6V35 - chains A and E of the 8 polymer chains in the assembly; structure by electron microscopy, 3.50 A resolution.

Chain A:
Molecule: Calcium-activated potassium channel subunit alpha-1
Source organism: Homo sapiens
UniProtKB: Q12791 (KCMA1_HUMAN), isoform Q12791-5; residues 1-1056 here correspond to UniProt positions 66-1121 (UniProt number = residue number + 65)
Amino-acid sequence (1065 residues; numbered 1 to 1065; the number before each row is that of its first residue):
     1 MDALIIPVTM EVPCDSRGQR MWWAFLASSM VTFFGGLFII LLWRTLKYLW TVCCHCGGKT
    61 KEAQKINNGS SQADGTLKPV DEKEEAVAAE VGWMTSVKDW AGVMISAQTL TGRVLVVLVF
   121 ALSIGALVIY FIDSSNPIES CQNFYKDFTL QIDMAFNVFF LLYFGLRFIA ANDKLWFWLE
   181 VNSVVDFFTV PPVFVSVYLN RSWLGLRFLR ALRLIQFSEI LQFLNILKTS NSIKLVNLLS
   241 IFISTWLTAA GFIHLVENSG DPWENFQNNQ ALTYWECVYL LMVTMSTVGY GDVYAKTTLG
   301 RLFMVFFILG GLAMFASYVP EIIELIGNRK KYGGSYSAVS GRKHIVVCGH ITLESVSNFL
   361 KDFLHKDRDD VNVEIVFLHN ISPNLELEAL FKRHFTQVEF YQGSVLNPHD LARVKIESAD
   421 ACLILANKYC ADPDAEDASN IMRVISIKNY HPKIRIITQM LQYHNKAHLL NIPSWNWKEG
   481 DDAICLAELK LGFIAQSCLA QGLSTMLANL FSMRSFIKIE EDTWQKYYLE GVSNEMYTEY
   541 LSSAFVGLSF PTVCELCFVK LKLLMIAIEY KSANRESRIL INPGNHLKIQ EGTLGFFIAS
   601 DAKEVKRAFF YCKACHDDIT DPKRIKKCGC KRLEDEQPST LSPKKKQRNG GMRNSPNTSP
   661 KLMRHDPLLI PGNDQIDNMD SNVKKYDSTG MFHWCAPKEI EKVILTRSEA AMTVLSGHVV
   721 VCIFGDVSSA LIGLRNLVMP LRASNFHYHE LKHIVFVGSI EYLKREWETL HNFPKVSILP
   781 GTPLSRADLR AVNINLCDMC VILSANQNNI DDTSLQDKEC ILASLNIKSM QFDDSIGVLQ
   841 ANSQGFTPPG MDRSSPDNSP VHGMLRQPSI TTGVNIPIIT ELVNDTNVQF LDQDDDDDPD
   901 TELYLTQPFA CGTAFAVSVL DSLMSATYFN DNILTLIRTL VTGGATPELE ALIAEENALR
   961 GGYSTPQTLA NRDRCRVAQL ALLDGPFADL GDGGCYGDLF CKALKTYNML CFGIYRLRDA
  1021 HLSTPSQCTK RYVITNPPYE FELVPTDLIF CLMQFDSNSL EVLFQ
Not modelled in the structure: 1-18, 54-92, 632-680, 835-870, 1057-1065
Differences from the reference sequence: expression tag (1057-1065)
Residues lining bound ligands:
  - phosphatidylglycerol (PGW; (1R)-2-{[(S)-{[(2S)-2,3-dihydroxypropyl]oxy}(hydroxy)phosphoryl]oxy}-1-[(hexadecanoyloxy)methyl]ethyl (9Z)-octadec-9-enoate), molecule 1: Arg20, Trp22, Ile138, Trp203, Ser259, Asn265, Phe266, Gln267
  - phosphatidylglycerol (PGW), molecule 2: Leu212, Ile215, Ile241, Thr245, Thr248, Phe252, Phe303
  - phosphatidylglycerol (PGW), molecule 3: Leu235, Ile323, Ile326
  - phosphatidylglycerol (PGW), molecule 4: Trp246, Thr273, Trp275, Glu276, Val278, Tyr279
  - phosphatidylglycerol (PGW), molecule 5: Glu264, Thr298, Arg301, Leu302, Val305
  - phosphatidylglycerol (PGW), molecule 6: Ala313, Met314, Ser317, Tyr318
Swiss-Prot annotation at these positions:
  - region: Leu491 to Phe511 (Segment S7), Leu548 to Ile568 (Segment S8), Cys612 to His616 (Heme-binding motif)
  - motif: Thr287 to Tyr290 (Selectivity for potassium)
  - binding site (Mg(2+)): Glu374, Gln397, Glu399
  - lipidation (S-palmitoyl cysteine): Cys53, Cys54, Cys56

Chain E:
Molecule: Calcium-activated potassium channel subunit beta-4
Source organism: Homo sapiens
UniProtKB: Q86W47 (KCMB4_HUMAN); residues 2001-2210 here correspond to UniProt positions 1-210 (UniProt number = residue number - 2000)
Amino-acid sequence (219 residues; each row starts with the number of its first residue):
  2001 MAKLRVAYEY TEAEDKSIRL GLFLIISGVV SLFIFGFCWL SPALQDLQAT EANCTVLSVQ
  2061 QIGEVFECTF TCGADCRGTS QYPCVQVYVN NSESNSRALL HSDEHQLLTN PKCSYIPPCK
  2121 RENQKNLESV MNWQQYWKDE IGSQPFTCYF NQHQRPDDVL LHRTHDEIVL LHCFLWPLVT
  2181 FVVGVLIVVL TICAKSLAVK AEAMKKRKFS SNSLEVLFQ
Not modelled in the structure: 2001-2007, 2206-2219
Differences from the reference sequence: expression tag (2211-2219)
Disulfide bonds: Cys2054-Cys2148, Cys2068-Cys2119, Cys2072-Cys2076, Cys2084-Cys2113
Covalent attachments: N-acetylglucosamine (NAG) linked to Asn2053, Asn2090
Residues lining bound ligands:
  - phosphatidylglycerol (PGW; (1R)-2-{[(S)-{[(2S)-2,3-dihydroxypropyl]oxy}(hydroxy)phosphoryl]oxy}-1-[(hexadecanoyloxy)methyl]ethyl (9Z)-octadec-9-enoate), molecule 1: Ser2031, Asp2103, His2105, Thr2180
  - phosphatidylglycerol (PGW), molecule 2: Ile2034, Phe2037, Cys2038
  - phosphatidylglycerol (PGW), molecule 3: Gly2036, Leu2040, Leu2044
  - phosphatidylglycerol (PGW), molecule 4: Leu2171, Leu2175, Trp2176
Swiss-Prot annotation at these positions:
  - glycosylation (N-linked (GlcNAc...) asparagine): Asn2053, Asn2090

Interface between chain A and chain E:
Contacting residue pairs (29; chain A residue first):
  Phe33(A) with Leu2020(E), hydrophobic
  Phe34(A) with Leu2024(E), hydrophobic; Val2183(E), hydrophobic; Ile2187(E), hydrophobic
  Leu37(A) with Ile2187(E), hydrophobic
  Phe38(A) with Val2183(E), hydrophobic
  Arg44(A) with Ala2194(E)
  Thr45(A) with Ala2194(E)
  Tyr48(A) with Leu2197(E); Ala2198(E), hydrophobic
  Leu49(A) with Leu2197(E), hydrophobic
  Thr51(A) with Met2204(E)
  Val52(A) with Ala2201(E), hydrophobic; Met2204(E)
  Leu175(A) with Ala2013(E)
  Trp176(A) with Glu2012(E); Ala2013(E); Lys2016(E)
  Leu179(A) with Lys2016(E); Ser2017(E); Leu2020(E), hydrophobic
  Pro262(A) with Trp2039(E)
  Trp263(A) with Cys2038(E); Trp2039(E); His2165(E), hydrogen bond (backbone-side chain)
  Asn265(A) with Thr2164(E), hydrogen bond (side chain-backbone); His2165(E)
  Thr298(A) with Cys2038(E)
  Leu302(A) with Ile2034(E), hydrophobic
Also at the interface, not in a pair above, chain A (22 interface residues in all): Leu41, Leu42, Glu180, Gln267
Also at the interface, not in a pair above, chain E (24 interface residues in all): Glu2014, Pro2042, His2105, Leu2186, Leu2190, Thr2191

Summary:
Chain A and chain E form an interface of 22 and 24 residues respectively; the contacts include 2 hydrogen
bonds. Polar contacts include Trp263(A)-His2165(E) and Asn265(A)-Thr2164(E). 2 phosphatidylglycerol molecules
are bound between chain A and chain E. Chain A binds 6 copies of phosphatidylglycerol.
Here chain A is Calcium-activated potassium channel subunit alpha-1 and chain E is Calcium-activated potassium
channel subunit beta-4, both from Homo sapiens. Entry 6V35 (Cryo-EM structure of Ca2+-free hsSlo1-beta4
channel complex) was determined by electron microscopy, deposited together with 6V22, 6V38 and 6V3G.
